Entry 1TT8 (X-ray diffraction, 1.00 A resolution); this record covers chain A.

# Chain A
Molecule: Chorismate-pyruvate lyase
Source organism: Escherichia coli
Notes: EC 4.-.-.-
Reference sequence: P26602 (UBIC_ECOLI); residue numbers follow UniProt; this construct covers 1-164
Amino-acid sequence (164 residues; numbered 1 to 164; the number before each row is that of its first residue):
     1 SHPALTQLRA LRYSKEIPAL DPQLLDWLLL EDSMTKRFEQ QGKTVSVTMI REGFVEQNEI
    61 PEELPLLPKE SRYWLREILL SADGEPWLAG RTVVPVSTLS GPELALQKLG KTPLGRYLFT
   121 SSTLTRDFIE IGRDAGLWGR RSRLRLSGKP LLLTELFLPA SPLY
Construct notes: engineered mutation Ser-14 (Cys in P26602), Ser-81 (Cys in P26602)
Residues lining bound ligands: P-hydroxybenzoic acid (PHB): Ser-33, Met-34, Thr-35, Val-47, Arg-76, Ile-78, Leu-80, Leu-88, Gly-90, Thr-92, Thr-112, Pro-113, Leu-114, Leu-153, Glu-155

# In short
Bound to chain A: P-hydroxybenzoic acid.
Chain A is Chorismate-pyruvate lyase (Escherichia coli); the structure, Chorismate lyase with product, 1.0 A
resolution, was determined by X-ray diffraction, deposited together with 1JD3, 2AHC and 1XLR.
